2YPL - chains A and D of the 5 polymer chains in the assembly; structure by X-ray diffraction, 2.40 A resolution.

[Chain A]
Protein: HLA class I histocompatibility antigen, B-57 alpha chain
Source organism: Homo sapiens
Reference sequence: P18465 (1B57_HUMAN); residues 1-274 here correspond to UniProt positions 25-298 (UniProt number = residue number + 24)
Amino-acid sequence (274 residues; row label = number of the first residue in the row):
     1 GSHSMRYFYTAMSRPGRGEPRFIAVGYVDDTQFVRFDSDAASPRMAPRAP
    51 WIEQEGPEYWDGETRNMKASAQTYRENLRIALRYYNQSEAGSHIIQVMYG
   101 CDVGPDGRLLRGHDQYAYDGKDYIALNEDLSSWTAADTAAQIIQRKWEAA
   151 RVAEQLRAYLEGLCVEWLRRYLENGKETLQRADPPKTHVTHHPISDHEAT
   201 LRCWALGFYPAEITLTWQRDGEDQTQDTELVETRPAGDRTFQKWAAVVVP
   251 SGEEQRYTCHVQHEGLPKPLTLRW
Differences from the reference sequence: conflict Y116 (Ser140 in P18465), I143 (Thr167 in P18465)
Cystine bridges: C101-C164, C203-C259
From the paper describing this entry:
  - conformationally variable residues (side-chain flip): Y116, R151, E154

[Chain D]
Protein: Aga T-cell receptor alpha chain
Source organism: Homo sapiens
Amino-acid sequence (199 residues; row label = number of the first residue in the row):
     2 EDVEQSLFLSVREGDSSVINCTYTDSSSTYLYWYKQEPGAGLQLLTYIFS
    52 NMDMKQDQRLTVLLNKKDKHLSLRIADTQTGDSAIYFCAVSGGYQKVTFG
   102 IGTKLQVIPNIQNPDPAVYQLRDSKSSDKSVCLFTDFDSQTNVSQSKDSD
   152 VYITDKCVLDMRSMDFKSNSAVAWSNKSDFACANAFNNSIIPEDTFFPS
Cystine bridges: C22-C89, C133-C183

[Chain A / chain D interface]
Contacting residue pairs (13):
  N66(A) with Y95(D), hydrogen bond
  A69(A) with Y95(D)
  S70(A) with Y95(D), hydrogen bond
  R151(A) with Y48(D), hydrogen bond
  E154(A) with Y48(D), hydrogen bond; F50(D)
  Q155(A) with Y31(D); F50(D)
  A158(A) with F50(D), hydrophobic; N52(D), hydrogen bond (backbone-side chain)
  E161(A) with N52(D), hydrogen bond
  G162(A) with N52(D)
  L163(A) with T30(D)
Other interface residues (no listed pair), chain A (12 interface residues in all): T73, R157
From the paper, about this interface:
  - pairs named by the authors: N66(A)-Y95(D), S70(A)-Y95(D), R151(A)-Y48(D), E154(A)-Y48(D), T30(D)-L163(A), Y31(D)-Q155(A), F50(D)-E154(A), F50(D)-Q155(A), F50(D)-A158(A), N52(D)-A158(A), N52(D)-E161(A), N52(D)-G162(A), Y95(D)-T73(A), Y95(D)-A69(A)

[In short]
12 residues of chain A face 6 of chain D across their interface; the contacts include 6 hydrogen bonds. Polar
pairs include N66(A)-Y95(D), S70(A)-Y95(D) and R151(A)-Y48(D). The paper describes contacts between N66(A) and
Y95(D), S70(A) and Y95(D) and R151(A) and Y48(D) among others. The paper reports conformational variability at
Y116(A), R151(A) and E154(A).
Here chain A is HLA class I histocompatibility antigen, B-57 alpha chain and chain D is Aga T-cell receptor
alpha chain, both from Homo sapiens. Entry 2YPL (Structural features underlying T-cell receptor sensitivity to
concealed MHC class I micropolymorphisms) was determined by X-ray diffraction, deposited together with 2YPK.
